Entry 8BBH (X-ray diffraction, 1.62 A resolution); this record covers chains H and L of the 3 polymer chains in the assembly.

== Chain H ==
Protein: Heavy Chain of TL1 Fab fragment
Organism: Mus musculus
Notes: antibody fragment or engineered binder
Sequence (213 residues; numbered 1 to 216; 3 numbers in that range are skipped by the numbering (no residue carries them; nothing is unmodelled there); the number before each row is that of its first residue):
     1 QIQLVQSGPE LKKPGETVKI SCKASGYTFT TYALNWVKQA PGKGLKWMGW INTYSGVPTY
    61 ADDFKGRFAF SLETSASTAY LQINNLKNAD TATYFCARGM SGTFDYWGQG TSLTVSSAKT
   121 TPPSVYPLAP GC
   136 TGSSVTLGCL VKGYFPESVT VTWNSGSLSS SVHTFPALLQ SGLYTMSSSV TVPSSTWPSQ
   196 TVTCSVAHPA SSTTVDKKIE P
Disulfides: Cys22-Cys96, Cys144-Cys199

== Chain L ==
Protein: Light Chain of TL1 Fab fragment
Organism: Mus musculus
Notes: antibody fragment or engineered binder
Sequence (218 residues; row label = number of the first residue in the row):
     1 DVVMTQTPLS LPVSLGDQAS ISCRSSQSLV YSNGNTYLDW FLQKPGQSPK LLIYKVSNRF
    61 SGVPDRFSGS GSGTDFTLKI SRVEAEDLGV YFCSQTTHVP PTFGGGTKLE IKRTVAAPSV
   121 FIFPPSDEQL KSGTASVVCL LNNFYPREAK VQWKVDNALQ SGNSQESVTE QDSKDSTYSL
   181 SSTLTLSKAD YEKHKVYACE VTHQGLSSPV TKSFNRGE
Disulfides: Cys23-Cys93, Cys139-Cys199

== Chain H / chain L interface ==
Pairs across the interface (59; chain H residue first):
  Gln39(H) - Gln43(L)  hydrogen bond
  Gln39(H) - Phe92(L)
  Leu45(H) - Phe103(L)
  Trp47(H) - Pro100(L)  hydrophobic
  Trp47(H) - Pro101(L)
  Phe95(H) - Gln43(L)
  Phe95(H) - Ser48(L)
  Ser101(H) - Tyr37(L)
  Gly102(H) - Tyr37(L)
  Gly102(H) - Asp39(L)
  Gly102(H) - Thr96(L)  hydrogen bond (backbone-side chain)
  Thr103(H) - Asp39(L)  hydrogen bond
  Thr103(H) - Leu51(L)
  Thr103(H) - Tyr54(L)
  Phe104(H) - Phe41(L)
  Phe104(H) - Thr96(L)
  Phe104(H) - Pro101(L)  hydrophobic
  Phe104(H) - Phe103(L)  hydrophobic
  Asp105(H) - Leu51(L)
  Asp105(H) - Phe60(L)
  Tyr106(H) - Phe60(L)
  Trp107(H) - Phe41(L)
  Trp107(H) - Pro49(L)
  Gly108(H) - Ser48(L)  hydrogen bond (backbone-side chain)
  Tyr126(H) - Ser126(L)
  Tyr126(H) - Glu128(L)
  Tyr126(H) - Gln129(L)
  Pro127(H) - Ser126(L)
  Pro127(H) - Glu128(L)
  Leu128(H) - Phe123(L)
  Leu128(H) - Val138(L)  hydrophobic
  Ala129(H) - Phe123(L)
  Ala129(H) - Pro124(L)
  Pro130(H) - Phe123(L)
  Cys132(H) - Glu218(L)
  Thr141(H) - Phe121(L)
  Thr141(H) - Phe123(L)
  Leu145(H) - Ser136(L)
  Lys147(H) - Ser136(L)
  Lys147(H) - Thr185(L)
  His168(H) - Asn142(L)
  His168(H) - Asn143(L)  hydrogen bond
  His168(H) - Ser179(L)  hydrogen bond
  Thr169(H) - Thr169(L)
  Phe170(H) - Leu140(L)  hydrophobic
  Phe170(H) - Asn142(L)
  Phe170(H) - Ser167(L)
  Phe170(H) - Thr169(L)
  Phe170(H) - Ser179(L)
  Phe170(H) - Leu180(L)
  Phe170(H) - Ser181(L)
  Pro171(H) - Ser167(L)  hydrogen bond (backbone-side chain)
  Pro171(H) - Val168(L)
  Leu173(H) - Glu166(L)
  Gln175(H) - Gln165(L)
  Ser182(H) - Ser181(L)  hydrogen bond
  Ser184(H) - Leu140(L)
  Ser184(H) - Asn142(L)  hydrogen bond
  Lys212(H) - Glu128(L)  salt bridge
Other interface residues (no listed pair), chain H (33 interface residues in all): Val37, Gln109, Leu142
Other interface residues (no listed pair), chain L (40 interface residues in all): Gln47, Val99, Thr134, Asp172, Thr183

== Overview ==
33 residues of chain H and 40 residues of chain L are in contact; the contacts include 9 hydrogen bonds and 1
salt bridge. Polar pairs include Lys212(H)-Glu128(L), Gln39(H)-Gln43(L) and Gly102(H)-Thr96(L).
Here chain H is Heavy Chain of TL1 Fab fragment and chain L is Light Chain of TL1 Fab fragment, both from Mus
musculus. Entry 8BBH (The crystal structure of a mouse Fab fragment TL1 in complex with a human
Glucose-6-phosphate isomerase ...) was determined by X-ray diffraction.
